1RU7 - chains A and D of the 6 polymer chains in the assembly; structure by X-ray diffraction, 2.30 A resolution.

[Chain A]
Name: hemagglutinin
Organism: Influenza A virus (A/Puerto Rico/8/34(H1N1))
UniProtKB: Q82766 (Q82766_9INFA); residues 5-325 here correspond to UniProt positions 18-338 (UniProt number = residue number + 13)
Amino-acid sequence (327 residues; row label = number of the first residue in the row):
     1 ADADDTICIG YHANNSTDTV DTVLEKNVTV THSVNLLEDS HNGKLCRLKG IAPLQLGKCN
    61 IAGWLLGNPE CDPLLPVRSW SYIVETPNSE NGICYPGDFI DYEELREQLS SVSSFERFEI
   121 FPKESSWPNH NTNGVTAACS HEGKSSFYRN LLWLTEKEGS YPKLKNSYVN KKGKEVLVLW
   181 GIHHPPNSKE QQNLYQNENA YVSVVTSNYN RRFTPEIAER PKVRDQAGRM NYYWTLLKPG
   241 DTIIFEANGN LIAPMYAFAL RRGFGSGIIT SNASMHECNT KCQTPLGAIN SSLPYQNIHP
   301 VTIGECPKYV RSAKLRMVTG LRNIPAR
Disordered / not traced: 1-4
Cystine bridges: C46-C278, C59-C71, C94-C139, C282-C306

[Chain D]
Name: hemagglutinin
Organism: Influenza A virus (A/Puerto Rico/8/34(H1N1))
UniProtKB: Q82766 (Q82766_9INFA); residues 501-660 here correspond to UniProt positions 344-503 (UniProt number = residue number - 157)
Amino-acid sequence (160 residues; numbered 501 to 660; the number before each row is that of its first residue):
   501 GLFGAIAGFI EGGWTGMIDG WYGYHHQNEQ GSGYAADQKS TQNAINGITN KVNSVIEKMN
   561 IQFTAVGKEF NKLEKRMENL NNKVDDGFLD IWTYNAELLV LLENERTLDF HDSNVKNLYE
   621 KVKSQLKNNA KEIGNGCFEF YHKCDNECME SVRNGTYDYP

[How chain A and chain D interact]
Contacting residue pairs (11; chain A residue first):
  T22(A) - N550(D)
  V23(A) - N550(D)  hydrogen bond (backbone-side chain)
  V23(A) - K551(D)  hydrogen bond (backbone-backbone)
  V23(A) - S554(D)
  L24(A) - G547(D)
  L24(A) - N550(D)
  L24(A) - K551(D)
  L24(A) - F610(D)  hydrophobic
  E25(A) - N550(D)
  K26(A) - N550(D)
  K26(A) - E557(D)  salt bridge
Interface residues without a listed pair, chain D (8 interface residues in all): N546, E603

[Overview]
5 residues of chain A face 8 of chain D across their interface, with 2 hydrogen bonds and 1 salt bridge. Polar
pairs include K26(A)-E557(D), V23(A)-N550(D) and V23(A)-K551(D).
Here chain A is hemagglutinin and chain D is hemagglutinin, both from Influenza A virus (A/Puerto
Rico/8/34(H1N1)). Entry 1RU7 (1934 Human H1 Hemagglutinin) was determined by X-ray diffraction (same
publication as 1RUY, 1RUZ, 1RV0, 1RVT, 1RVX and 1RVZ).
